Entry 8A9T (X-ray diffraction, 2.30 A resolution); this record covers chains B and C of the 6 polymer chains in the assembly.

Chain B:
Name: Tubulin beta-2B chain
Source organism: Bos taurus
Reference sequence: Q6B856 (TBB2B_BOVIN); the author numbering skips numbers that UniProt does not, so the offset changes along the chain: 1-42 = UniProt 1-42; 45-360 = UniProt 43-358; 369-455 = UniProt 359-445
Amino-acid sequence (445 residues; row label = number of the first residue in the row; note: 10 numbers in that range are skipped by the numbering (no residue carries them; nothing is unmodelled there)):
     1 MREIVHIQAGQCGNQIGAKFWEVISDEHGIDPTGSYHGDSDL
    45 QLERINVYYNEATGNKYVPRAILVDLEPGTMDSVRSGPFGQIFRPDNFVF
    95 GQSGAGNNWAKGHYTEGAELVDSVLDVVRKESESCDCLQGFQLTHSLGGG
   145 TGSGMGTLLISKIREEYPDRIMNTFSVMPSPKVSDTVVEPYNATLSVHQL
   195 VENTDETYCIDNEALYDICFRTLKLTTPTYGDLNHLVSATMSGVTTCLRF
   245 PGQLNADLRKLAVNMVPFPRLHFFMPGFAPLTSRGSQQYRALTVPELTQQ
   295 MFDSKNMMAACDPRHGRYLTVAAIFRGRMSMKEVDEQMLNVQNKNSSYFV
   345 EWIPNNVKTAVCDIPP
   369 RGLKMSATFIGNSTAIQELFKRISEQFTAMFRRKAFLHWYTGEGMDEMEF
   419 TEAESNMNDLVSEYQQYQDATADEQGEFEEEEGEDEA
Disordered / not traced: 279-280, 439-455
Ion coordination: Mg2+: Gln11 (together with GDP); Ca2+ near Glu113 (its only coordinating residue here)
Small-molecule neighbours:
  - GDP (guanosine-5'-diphosphate): Gly10, Gln11, Cys12, Gln15, Ile16, Ala99, Asn101, Ser140, Gly142, Gly143, Gly144, Thr145, Gly146, Ser147, Val171, Pro173, Val177, Asp179, Glu183, Asn206, Leu209, Tyr224, Leu227, Asn228
  - LNU (ethyl 13-[(3,5-dimethoxyphenyl)methyl]-3-oxa-4,13-diazatricyclo[8.3.0.02,6]trideca-1(10),2(6),4,11-tetraene-12-carboxylate): Val238, Cys241, Leu242, Leu248, Asn249, Ala250, Asp251, Lys254, Leu255, Asn258, Met259, Thr314, Val315, Ala316, Ala317, Ile318, Asn350, Val351, Lys352, Thr353, Ala354

Chain C:
Name: Tubulin alpha-1B chain
Source organism: Bos taurus
Reference sequence: P81947 (TBA1B_BOVIN); residues 1-451 here = UniProt positions 1-451
Amino-acid sequence (451 residues; each row starts with the number of its first residue):
     1 MRECISIHVGQAGVQIGNACWELYCLEHGIQPDGQMPSDKTIGGGDDSFN
    51 TFFSETGAGKHVPRAVFVDLEPTVIDEVRTGTYRQLFHPEQLITGKEDAA
   101 NNYARGHYTIGKEIIDLVLDRIRKLADQCTGLQGFLVFHSFGGGTGSGFT
   151 SLLMERLSVDYGKKSKLEFSIYPAPQVSTAVVEPYNSILTTHTTLEHSDC
   201 AFMVDNEAIYDICRRNLDIERPTYTNLNRLISQIVSSITASLRFDGALNV
   251 DLTEFQTNLVPYPRIHFPLATYAPVISAEKAYHEQLSVAEITNACFEPAN
   301 QMVKCDPRHGKYMACCLLYRGDVVPKDVNAAIATIKTKRSIQFVDWCPTG
   351 FKVGINYQPPTVVPGGDLAKVQRAVCMLSNTTAIAEAWARLDHKFDLMYA
   401 KRAFVHWYVGEGMEEGEFSEAREDMAALEKDYEEVGVDSVEGEGEEEGEE
   451 Y
Disordered / not traced: 441-451
Ion coordination: Ca2+ site 1: Asp39, Thr41, Gly44, Glu55; Ca2+ site 2: Pro307, Thr381
Small-molecule neighbours: GTP (guanosine-5'-triphosphate): Gly10, Gln11, Ala12, Gln15, Ile16, Asp69, Asp98, Ala99, Ala100, Asn101, Asn102, Ser140, Gly142, Gly143, Gly144, Thr145, Gly146, Ile171, Pro173, Val177, Ser178, Thr179, Glu183, Asn206, Tyr224, Leu227, Asn228, Ile231

Interface between chain B and chain C:
Pairs across the interface (39):
  Glu71(B) - Arg2(C)  salt bridge
  Gln96(B) - Met1(C)
  Gln96(B) - Arg2(C)  hydrogen bond (backbone-side chain)
  Ser97(B) - Arg2(C)  hydrogen bond (backbone-side chain)
  Gly98(B) - Arg2(C)
  Asn101(B) - Glu254(C)
  Asp179(B) - Lys352(C)  hydrogen bond (backbone-side chain)
  Thr180(B) - Asn258(C)
  Val181(B) - Asn258(C)  hydrogen bond (backbone-side chain)
  Val181(B) - Pro348(C)  hydrophobic
  Thr221(B) - Lys326(C)
  Thr221(B) - Asn329(C)
  Ala397(B) - Trp346(C)
  Met398(B) - Trp346(C)
  Arg400(B) - Asp345(C)  salt bridge
  Arg400(B) - Trp346(C)
  Arg400(B) - Ser439(C)  hydrogen bond
  Arg401(B) - Tyr262(C)  hydrogen bond (backbone-side chain)
  Arg401(B) - Asp345(C)  salt bridge
  Arg401(B) - Trp346(C)
  Arg401(B) - Glu434(C)  hydrogen bond (side chain-backbone)
  Arg401(B) - Val435(C)
  Arg401(B) - Val437(C)  hydrogen bond (side chain-backbone)
  Arg401(B) - Asp438(C)
  Arg401(B) - Ser439(C)  hydrogen bond
  Lys402(B) - Tyr262(C)
  Ala403(B) - Tyr262(C)
  Ala403(B) - Trp346(C)  hydrophobic
  Phe404(B) - Thr257(C)
  Phe404(B) - Asn258(C)
  Phe404(B) - Val260(C)
  Phe404(B) - Pro261(C)  hydrogen bond (backbone-backbone)
  His406(B) - Val260(C)  hydrogen bond (side chain-backbone)
  His406(B) - Pro261(C)
  His406(B) - Tyr262(C)
  His406(B) - Pro263(C)
  Trp407(B) - Gln256(C)
  Trp407(B) - Thr257(C)  hydrogen bond (side chain-backbone)
  Trp407(B) - Val260(C)
Also at the interface, not in a pair above, chain B (20 interface residues in all): Gly100, Val182
Also at the interface, not in a pair above, chain C (22 interface residues in all): Pro325

Summary:
20 residues of chain B face 22 of chain C across their interface, with 12 hydrogen bonds and 3 salt bridges.
Among the polar pairs are Glu71(B)-Arg2(C), Arg400(B)-Asp345(C) and Arg401(B)-Asp345(C). Bound to chain B: GDP
and compound LNU. Chain C binds GTP.
Chain B is Tubulin beta-2B chain and chain C is Tubulin alpha-1B chain, both from Bos taurus; the structure,
Tubulin-[1,2]oxazoloisoindole-1 complex, was determined by X-ray diffraction together with 8A9Z from the same
study.
